PDB entry 8UCS | electron microscopy, 2.40 A resolution | chains C and D of the 10 polymer chains in the assembly

[Chain C (and D)]
Name: Motility protein A
From: Clostridium sporogenes
Notes: chain D of this document is another copy of the same molecule, construct and numbering; everything in this record applies to it too
UniProt: A0A7U4JQH9 (A0A7U4JQH9_CLOSG); residue numbers follow UniProt; this construct covers 1-262
Amino-acid sequence (262 residues; row label = number of the first residue in the row):
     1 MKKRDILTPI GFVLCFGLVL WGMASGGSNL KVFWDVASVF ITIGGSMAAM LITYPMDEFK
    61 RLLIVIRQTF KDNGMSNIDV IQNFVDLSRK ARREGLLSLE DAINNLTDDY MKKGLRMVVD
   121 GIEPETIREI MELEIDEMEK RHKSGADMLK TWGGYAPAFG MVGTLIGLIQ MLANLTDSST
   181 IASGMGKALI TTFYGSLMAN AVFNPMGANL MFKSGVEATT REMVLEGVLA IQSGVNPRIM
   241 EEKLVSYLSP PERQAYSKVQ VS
Not modelled in the structure: 1-6, 260-262 (chain D: 1-2, 260-262)

[Interface between chain C and chain D]
Contacting residue pairs (96):
  Leu-7(C) with Leu-51(D), hydrogen bond (backbone-backbone); Pro-55(D); Met-56(D); Asp-57(D)
  Thr-8(C) with Leu-51(D), hydrogen bond (backbone-backbone); Ile-52(D), hydrogen bond (side chain-backbone)
  Gly-11(C) with Ala-48(D); Ile-52(D)
  Phe-12(C) with Ile-52(D)
  Leu-14(C) with Ala-48(D); Leu-51(D), hydrophobic
  Cys-15(C) with Gly-45(D); Ala-48(D); Ile-52(D), hydrophobic; Phe-159(D), hydrophobic
  Leu-18(C) with Phe-40(D), hydrophobic; Gly-44(D)
  Val-19(C) with Phe-159(D), hydrophobic
  Trp-21(C) with Val-36(D), hydrophobic; Ala-37(D), hydrophobic; Phe-40(D), hydrophobic
  Gly-22(C) with Ile-41(D); Lys-187(D), hydrogen bond (backbone-side chain)
  Met-23(C) with Ile-166(D), hydrophobic; Gln-170(D); Lys-187(D), hydrogen bond (backbone-side chain)
  Ser-25(C) with Ala-37(D); Lys-187(D)
  Gly-26(C) with Ser-183(D); Lys-187(D)
  Ser-28(C) with Gln-170(D); Asn-174(D), hydrogen bond; Thr-180(D)
  Val-32(C) with Ile-169(D); Ala-173(D), hydrophobic
  Phe-33(C) with Ile-166(D); Ile-169(D), hydrophobic; Gln-170(D)
  Ala-182(C) with Leu-172(D); Leu-175(D), hydrophobic
  Ser-183(C) with Leu-172(D)
  Met-185(C) with Leu-172(D), hydrophobic
  Gly-186(C) with Ile-169(D); Leu-172(D)
  Leu-189(C) with Leu-168(D), hydrophobic; Ile-169(D)
  Ile-190(C) with Ile-169(D), hydrophobic
  Thr-192(C) with Leu-165(D)
  Phe-193(C) with Leu-165(D), hydrophobic; Ile-166(D), hydrophobic; Ile-169(D), hydrophobic
  Ser-196(C) with Val-162(D); Leu-165(D)
  Asn-200(C) with Ala-49(D); Ala-158(D); Phe-159(D); Val-162(D)
  Ala-201(C) with Ile-52(D)
  Asn-204(C) with Tyr-155(D)
  Pro-205(C) with Ala-49(D); Ile-52(D), hydrophobic; Thr-53(D), hydrogen bond (backbone-side chain); Tyr-155(D)
  Met-206(C) with Ile-52(D), hydrophobic
  Ala-208(C) with Thr-53(D); Tyr-155(D)
  Asn-209(C) with Ile-52(D), hydrogen bond (side chain-backbone); Thr-53(D), hydrogen bond (side chain-backbone)
  Phe-212(C) with Tyr-54(D), hydrophobic; Pro-55(D); Glu-58(D); Ser-144(D)
  Val-216(C) with Glu-58(D)
  Thr-219(C) with Lys-140(D), hydrogen bond
  Glu-222(C) with Lys-140(D), salt bridge
  Arg-238(C) with Met-117(D); Asp-120(D), salt bridge; Ile-122(D)
  Ile-239(C) with Thr-126(D)
  Glu-242(C) with Lys-113(D), hydrogen bond (backbone-side chain); Met-117(D)
  Lys-243(C) with Glu-129(D), salt bridge; Ile-130(D); Leu-133(D)
  Val-245(C) with Lys-113(D)
  Ser-246(C) with Leu-133(D); Glu-134(D); Glu-137(D)
  Tyr-247(C) with Leu-133(D), hydrophobic; Glu-137(D); Arg-141(D)
  Leu-248(C) with Arg-141(D), hydrogen bond (backbone-side chain)
  Ser-249(C) with Arg-61(D); Arg-141(D)
  Arg-253(C) with Glu-134(D), salt bridge; Arg-141(D)
Other interface residues (no listed pair), chain C (52 interface residues in all): Ala-24, Ser-179, Leu-197, Pro-250, Pro-251, Glu-252
Other interface residues (no listed pair), chain D (50 interface residues in all): Leu-62, Ile-64, Arg-116, Glu-123

[In short]
Chain C and chain D form an interface of 52 and 50 residues respectively, with 12 hydrogen bonds and 4 salt
bridges. Polar contacts include Glu-222(C)/Lys-140(D), Arg-238(C)/Asp-120(D) and Lys-243(C)/Glu-129(D).
Chain C and chain D are both Motility protein A (Clostridium sporogenes); the structure, Cryo-EM structure of
the flagellar MotAB stator bound to FliG, was determined by electron microscopy (same publication as 8UMD,
8UMX, 8UOX and 8UPL).
